PDB entry 7FJ3 | electron microscopy, 4.53 A resolution (low resolution: residue-level contacts below are approximate; hydrogen-bond / salt-bridge calls are withheld) | chains t and z of the 51 polymer chains in the assembly

# Chain t
Name: Triplex capsid protein 1
From: Suid alphaherpesvirus 1
Reference sequence: Q85211 (Q85211_9ALPH); residues 1-368 here = UniProt positions 1-368
Amino-acid sequence (368 residues; each row starts with the number of its first residue):
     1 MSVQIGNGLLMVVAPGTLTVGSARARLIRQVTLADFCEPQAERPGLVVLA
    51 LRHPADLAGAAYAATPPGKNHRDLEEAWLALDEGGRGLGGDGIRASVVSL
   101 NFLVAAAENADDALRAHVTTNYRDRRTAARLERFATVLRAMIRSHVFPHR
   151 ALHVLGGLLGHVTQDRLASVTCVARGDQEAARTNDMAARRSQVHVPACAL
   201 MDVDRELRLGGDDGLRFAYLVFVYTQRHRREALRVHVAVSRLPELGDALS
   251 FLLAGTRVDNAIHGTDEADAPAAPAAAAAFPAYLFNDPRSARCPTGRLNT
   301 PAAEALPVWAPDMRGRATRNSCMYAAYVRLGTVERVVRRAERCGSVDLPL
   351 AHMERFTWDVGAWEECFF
Unresolved in the structure: 1-23, 83-93, 341-347

# Chain z
Name: Triplex capsid protein 2
From: Suid alphaherpesvirus 1
Reference sequence: G3G8T3 (G3G8T3_9ALPH); residue numbers follow UniProt; this construct covers 1-296
Amino-acid sequence (296 residues; each row starts with the number of its first residue):
     1 MEVDIALPTLSPGDLSALQRCEGRVVFLETLRRHATLREVALPCGGDVLA
    51 AMAAYRRRFAAVITRVTPHRMLATPLGVGGRGQSLVLQNTGPFDLTNGDH
   101 VCLVPPLLGDECLRLTSANLELRFPMTLPLAQARELTARVVARAAETLRG
   151 GAPARGADVVFSNGRRYQLPPPHRDNAEAATRSLVLNMIFLLNEGAVILL
   201 SLIPNLLTLGAQDGYANAVIQLGSATRELGQLVRQPPPPLPQDHARRFCV
   251 FEALEAWIASASRLGDTLGTRPVARVCIFDGPPTVPPGEKAAVVEV
Disulfides: Cys-44/Cys-112

# How chain t and chain z interact
Contacting residue pairs (35; chain t residue first):
  Arg-26(t) with Ser-84(z)
  Leu-27(t) with Phe-279(z)
  Ile-28(t) with Asn-97(z); Phe-279(z)
  Arg-29(t) with Phe-279(z)
  Gln-30(t) with Asn-97(z)
  Arg-52(t) with Gln-132(z)
  His-53(t) with Asn-163(z)
  Asp-56(t) with Phe-161(z)
  His-153(t) with Asp-99(z)
  Arg-175(t) with Arg-81(z)
  Arg-257(t) with Ser-224(z)
  Val-258(t) with Ile-220(z)
  Pro-274(t) with Thr-208(z); Leu-209(z)
  Ala-278(t) with Leu-207(z)
  Ala-279(t) with Thr-208(z)
  Phe-280(t) with Leu-200(z); Ser-201(z)
  Phe-285(t) with Phe-248(z)
  Asn-286(t) with Pro-238(z); Pro-239(z); Leu-240(z); Arg-246(z); Phe-248(z)
  Arg-292(t) with Arg-246(z)
  Trp-309(t) with Leu-200(z); Leu-207(z)
  Pro-311(t) with Leu-207(z)
  Asp-312(t) with Leu-207(z)
  Arg-316(t) with Leu-207(z); Leu-209(z); Ala-211(z); Tyr-215(z)
  Ala-317(t) with Tyr-215(z)
Other interface residues (no listed pair), chain t (40 interface residues in all): Gly-59, Ala-60, Leu-155, Thr-171, Ala-174, Ala-261, Ile-262, Ala-270, Ala-275, Ala-276, Ala-310, Gly-315, Val-360, Gly-361, Ala-362, Phe-368
Other interface residues (no listed pair), chain z (36 interface residues in all): Gly-82, Gly-98, His-100, Leu-130, Ala-131, Ser-162, Val-197, Pro-204, Gly-210, Ala-216, Gly-223, Arg-247, Arg-275, Cys-277

# Overview
Chain t and chain z form an interface of 40 and 36 residues respectively.
Chain t is Triplex capsid protein 1 and chain z is Triplex capsid protein 2, both from Suid alphaherpesvirus
1; the structure, Cryo-EM structure of PRV A-capid, was determined by electron microscopy (same publication as
7FJ1).
